Entry 1JIT (X-ray diffraction, 1.90 A resolution); this record covers chain A.

Chain A:
Molecule: Lysozyme
From: Gallus gallus
Notes: EC 3.2.1.17
UniProt: P00698 (LYSC_CHICK); residues 1-129 here correspond to UniProt positions 19-147 (UniProt number = residue number + 18)
Sequence (129 residues; numbered 1 to 129; the number before each row is that of its first residue):
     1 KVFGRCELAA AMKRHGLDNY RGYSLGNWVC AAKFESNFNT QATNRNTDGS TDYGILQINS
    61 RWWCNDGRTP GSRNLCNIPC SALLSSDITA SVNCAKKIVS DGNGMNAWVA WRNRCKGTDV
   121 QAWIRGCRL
UniProt features mapped onto this chain:
  - active site: Glu-35, Asp-52
  - binding site (substrate): Asp-101
Disulfides: Cys-6/Cys-127, Cys-30/Cys-115, Cys-64/Cys-80, Cys-76/Cys-94

In short:
From UniProt: active-site residues Glu-35 and Asp-52 and substrate-binding residue Asp-101.
Chain A is Lysozyme (Gallus gallus); the structure, Crystal structure of tetragonal lysozyme grown in presence
30% trehalose, was determined by X-ray diffraction (same publication as 1JIS, 1JIY, 1JJ0, 1JJ1 and 1JJ3).
